6AP1 - chains A and F of the 19 polymer chains in the assembly; structure by electron microscopy, 3.20 A resolution.

[Chain A (and F)]
Molecule: Vacuolar protein sorting-associated protein 4, Protein hcp1
Source organism: Saccharomyces cerevisiae (strain ATCC 204508 / S288c)
Notes: chain F of this document is another copy of the same molecule, construct and numbering; everything in this record applies to it too
UniProtKB: chimeric construct of P52917, Q9I747: residues 101-437 from P52917 (VPS4_YEAST) positions 101-437 (same numbers); residues 456-617 from Q9I747 positions 1-162 (UniProt number = residue number - 455)
Chain sequence (519 residues; numbered 100 to 618; the number before each row is that of its first residue):
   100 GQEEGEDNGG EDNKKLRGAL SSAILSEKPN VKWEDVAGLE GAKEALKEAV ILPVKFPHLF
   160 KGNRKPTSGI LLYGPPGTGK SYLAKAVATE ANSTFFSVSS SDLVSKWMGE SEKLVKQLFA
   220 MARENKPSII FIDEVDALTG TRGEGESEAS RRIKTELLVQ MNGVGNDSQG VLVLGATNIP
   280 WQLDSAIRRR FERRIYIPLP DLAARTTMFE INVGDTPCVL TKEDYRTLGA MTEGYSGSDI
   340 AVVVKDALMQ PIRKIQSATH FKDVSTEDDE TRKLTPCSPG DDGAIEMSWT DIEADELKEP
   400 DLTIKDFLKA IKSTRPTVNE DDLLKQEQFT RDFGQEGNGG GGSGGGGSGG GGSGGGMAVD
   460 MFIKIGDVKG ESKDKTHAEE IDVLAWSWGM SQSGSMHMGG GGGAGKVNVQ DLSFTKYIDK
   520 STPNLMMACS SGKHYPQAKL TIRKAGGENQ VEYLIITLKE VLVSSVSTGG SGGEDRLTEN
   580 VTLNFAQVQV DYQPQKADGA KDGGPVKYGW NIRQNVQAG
Disordered / not traced: 100-115, 365-368, 434-618 (chain F: 100-121, 365-368, 434-618)
Differences from the reference sequence: expression tag (100, 618); linker (438-455)
Swiss-Prot annotation at these positions:
  - binding site (ATP): G173 to S180
Metal / ion sites: Mg2+: S180 (together with ADP)
Ligand contacts: ADP / beryllium trifluoride: D134, V135, A136, P174, P175, G176, T177, G178, K179, S180, Y181, N277, M307, G336, S337, A340
From the paper describing this entry:
  - binding site for beryllium trifluoride: R288, R289

[How chain A and chain F interact]
Residue-residue contacts (19; chain A residue first):
  E147(A) - Q355(F)
  L151(A) - Q355(F)
  K154(A) - W388(F)
  K154(A) - T389(F)
  F155(A) - W388(F)  hydrophobic
  H157(A) - D394(F)  hydrogen bond (side chain-backbone)
  R163(A) - M348(F)
  R163(A) - I351(F)
  R163(A) - E398(F)  salt bridge
  T240(A) - S204(F)
  R241(A) - S204(F)  hydrogen bond (side chain-backbone)
  R241(A) - K205(F)  covalent bond
  R241(A) - W206(F)
  R241(A) - M207(F)
  G242(A) - M207(F)
  G242(A) - E245(F)
  L257(A) - K205(F)
  D283(A) - S204(F)
  A285(A) - K205(F)
Also at the interface, not in a pair above, chain A (16 interface residues in all): L158, F159, R250, S284
Also at the interface, not in a pair above, chain F (15 interface residues in all): S200, I391, A393

[Summary]
Chain A and chain F form an interface of 16 and 15 residues respectively; the contacts include 1 covalent
bond, 2 hydrogen bonds and 1 salt bridge. Among the polar pairs are R163(A)-E398(F), H157(A)-D394(F) and
R241(A)-S204(F). Bound to chain A: ADP / beryllium trifluoride. From the paper: a binding site for beryllium
trifluoride at R288(A) and R289(A).
Both chains are Vacuolar protein sorting-associated protein 4, Protein hcp1 (Saccharomyces cerevisiae (strain
ATCC 204508 / S288c)). Entry 6AP1 (Vps4p-Vta1p complex with peptide binding to the central pore of Vps4p) was
determined by electron microscopy, deposited together with 6BMF.
